Entry 9KWB (electron microscopy, 2.60 A resolution); this record covers chains A and B of the 3 polymer chains in the assembly.

Chain A:
Name: LbCas12a
Source organism: Lachnospiraceae bacterium ND2006
Reference sequence: A0A5S8WF58 (A0A5S8WF58_9FIRM); residue numbers follow UniProt; this construct covers 2-1226
Sequence (1225 residues; numbered 2 to 1226; the number before each row is that of its first residue):
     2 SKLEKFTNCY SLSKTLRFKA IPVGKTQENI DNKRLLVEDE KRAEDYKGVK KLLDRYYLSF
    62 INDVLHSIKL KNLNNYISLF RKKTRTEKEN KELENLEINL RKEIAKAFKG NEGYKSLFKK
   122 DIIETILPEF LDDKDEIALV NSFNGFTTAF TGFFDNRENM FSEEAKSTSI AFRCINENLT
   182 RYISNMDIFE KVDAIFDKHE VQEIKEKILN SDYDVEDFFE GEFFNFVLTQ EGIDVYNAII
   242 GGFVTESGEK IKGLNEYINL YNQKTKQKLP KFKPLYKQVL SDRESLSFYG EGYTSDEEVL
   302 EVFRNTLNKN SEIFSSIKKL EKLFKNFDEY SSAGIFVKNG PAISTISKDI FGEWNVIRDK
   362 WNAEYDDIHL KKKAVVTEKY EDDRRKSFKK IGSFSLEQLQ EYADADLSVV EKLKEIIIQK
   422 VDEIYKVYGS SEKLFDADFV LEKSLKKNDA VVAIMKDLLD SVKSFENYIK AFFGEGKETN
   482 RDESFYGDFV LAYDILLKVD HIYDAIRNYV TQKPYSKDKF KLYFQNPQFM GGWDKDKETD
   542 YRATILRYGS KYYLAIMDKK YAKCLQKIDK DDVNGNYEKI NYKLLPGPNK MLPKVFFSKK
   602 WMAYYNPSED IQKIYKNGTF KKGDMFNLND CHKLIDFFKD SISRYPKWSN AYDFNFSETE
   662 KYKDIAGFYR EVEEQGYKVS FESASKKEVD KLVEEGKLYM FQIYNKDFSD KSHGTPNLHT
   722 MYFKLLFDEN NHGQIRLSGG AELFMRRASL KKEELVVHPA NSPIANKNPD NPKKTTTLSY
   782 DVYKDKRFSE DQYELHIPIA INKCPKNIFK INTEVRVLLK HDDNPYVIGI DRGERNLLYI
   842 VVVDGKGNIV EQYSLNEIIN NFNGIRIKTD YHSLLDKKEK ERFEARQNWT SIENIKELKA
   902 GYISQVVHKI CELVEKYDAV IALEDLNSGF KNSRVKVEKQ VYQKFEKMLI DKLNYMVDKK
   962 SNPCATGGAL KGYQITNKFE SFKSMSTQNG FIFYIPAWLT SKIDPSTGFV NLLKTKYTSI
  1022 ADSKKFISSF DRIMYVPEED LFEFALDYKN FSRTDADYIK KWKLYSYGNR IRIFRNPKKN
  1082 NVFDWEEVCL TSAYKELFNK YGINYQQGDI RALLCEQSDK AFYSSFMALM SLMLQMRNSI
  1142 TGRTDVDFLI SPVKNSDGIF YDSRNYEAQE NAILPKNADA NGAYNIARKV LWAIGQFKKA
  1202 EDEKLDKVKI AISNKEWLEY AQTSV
Unresolved in the structure: 371-376, 1076-1085

Chain B:
Molecule: 27-nt RNA strand
Sequence (27 nucleotides; each row starts with the number of its first residue):
     3 AAUUUCUACU AAGUGUAGAU GGGGUUU

Chain A / chain B interface:
Pairs across the interface - 131 pairs, chain A then chain B:
  Ser14(A) - G23(B)  hydrogen bond to the base
  Lys15(A) - G23(B)  salt bridge to the phosphate
  Thr16(A) - G23(B)  hydrogen bond to the sugar
  Thr16(A) - G24(B)  sugar contact
  Arg18(A) - U6(B)  hydrogen bond to the base
  Arg18(A) - U7(B)  base contact
  Arg18(A) - U22(B)  sugar contact
  Arg18(A) - G24(B)  salt bridge to the phosphate
  Phe19(A) - U6(B)  sugar contact
  Lys20(A) - U6(B)  sugar contact
  Tyr47(A) - G26(B)  hydrogen bond to the phosphate
  Tyr47(A) - U27(B)  hydrogen bond to the phosphate
  Lys51(A) - U27(B)  salt bridge to the phosphate
  Gly153(A) - G26(B)  sugar contact
  Gly153(A) - U27(B)  sugar contact
  Phe154(A) - U27(B)  sugar contact
  Asn157(A) - U27(B)  phosphate contact
  Arg158(A) - U28(B)  salt bridge to the phosphate
  Glu285(A) - U28(B)  phosphate contact
  Glu285(A) - U29(B)  phosphate contact
  Ser286(A) - U29(B)  sugar contact
  Leu287(A) - U29(B)  sugar contact
  Ser288(A) - U29(B)  phosphate contact
  Phe289(A) - U29(B)  hydrogen bond to the sugar
  Tyr290(A) - U29(B)  sugar contact
  Lys514(A) - U9(B)  salt bridge to the phosphate
  Tyr516(A) - C8(B)  hydrogen bond to the phosphate
  Lys518(A) - U7(B)  hydrogen bond to the phosphate
  Lys518(A) - C8(B)  phosphate contact
  Lys520(A) - G25(B)  salt bridge to the phosphate
  Asn706(A) - U6(B)  phosphate contact
  Lys707(A) - U5(B)  hydrogen bond to the sugar
  Lys707(A) - U6(B)  hydrogen bond to the phosphate
  Lys707(A) - U18(B)  hydrogen bond to the base
  Ser710(A) - G17(B)  hydrogen bond to the phosphate
  Lys712(A) - U16(B)  salt bridge to the phosphate
  Lys712(A) - G17(B)  sugar contact
  Ser713(A) - G17(B)  phosphate contact
  Ser713(A) - U18(B)  hydrogen bond to the phosphate
  His714(A) - A14(B)  salt bridge to the phosphate
  His714(A) - G17(B)  hydrogen bond to the sugar
  His714(A) - U18(B)  hydrogen bond to the phosphate
  Gly715(A) - U18(B)  hydrogen bond to the phosphate
  Gly715(A) - A19(B)  phosphate contact
  Thr716(A) - A19(B)  hydrogen bond to the phosphate
  Thr716(A) - G20(B)  phosphate contact
  Asn718(A) - U6(B)  base contact
  Asn718(A) - U7(B)  base contact
  Asn718(A) - A21(B)  hydrogen bond to the base
  Asn718(A) - U22(B)  base contact
  Leu719(A) - U22(B)  hydrogen bond to the base
  His720(A) - U22(B)  stacking on the base
  His720(A) - G23(B)  salt bridge to the phosphate
  Glu743(A) - G25(B)  sugar contact
  Phe745(A) - G25(B)  sugar contact
  Arg747(A) - U7(B)  salt bridge to the phosphate
  Val757(A) - A3(B)  sugar contact
  His759(A) - A3(B)  salt bridge to the phosphate
  Ile765(A) - A3(B)  hydrogen bond to the base
  Ala766(A) - A3(B)  hydrogen bond to the base
  Asn767(A) - A3(B)  base contact
  Asn767(A) - U12(B)  phosphate contact
  Asn767(A) - A13(B)  phosphate contact
  Lys768(A) - A3(B)  hydrogen bond to the base
  Lys768(A) - C11(B)  phosphate contact
  Lys768(A) - U12(B)  salt bridge to the phosphate
  Asn769(A) - C11(B)  phosphate contact
  Asn769(A) - U12(B)  hydrogen bond to the phosphate
  Asn772(A) - U12(B)  sugar contact
  Asn772(A) - A13(B)  phosphate contact
  Lys774(A) - A13(B)  salt bridge to the phosphate
  Lys774(A) - A14(B)  base contact
  Lys774(A) - G15(B)  hydrogen bond to the base
  Thr777(A) - A3(B)  base contact
  Thr777(A) - U12(B)  hydrogen bond to the sugar
  Thr777(A) - A13(B)  phosphate contact
  Thr777(A) - G15(B)  hydrogen bond to the base
  Leu779(A) - A3(B)  base contact
  Leu779(A) - A4(B)  base contact
  Leu779(A) - G15(B)  base contact
  Tyr781(A) - A4(B)  hydrogen bond to the base
  Tyr781(A) - G15(B)  hydrogen bond to the sugar
  Tyr781(A) - U16(B)  stacking on the base
  Val783(A) - A3(B)  sugar contact
  Val783(A) - A4(B)  base contact
  Tyr784(A) - A3(B)  phosphate contact
  Tyr784(A) - A4(B)  sugar contact
  Lys785(A) - A3(B)  salt bridge to the phosphate
  Lys785(A) - A4(B)  salt bridge to the phosphate
  Asp786(A) - A4(B)  hydrogen bond to the phosphate
  Lys787(A) - A4(B)  hydrogen bond to the phosphate
  Lys787(A) - U5(B)  salt bridge to the phosphate
  Arg788(A) - A4(B)  sugar contact
  Arg788(A) - U5(B)  salt bridge to the phosphate
  Arg788(A) - U7(B)  phosphate contact
  Arg788(A) - C8(B)  salt bridge to the phosphate
  Phe789(A) - C8(B)  phosphate contact
  Gln793(A) - U6(B)  hydrogen bond to the phosphate
  Gln793(A) - U7(B)  phosphate contact
  His797(A) - G24(B)  hydrogen bond to the sugar
  Asn861(A) - A13(B)  hydrogen bond to the base
  Asn861(A) - A19(B)  hydrogen bond to the sugar
  Asn862(A) - A19(B)  sugar contact
  Phe863(A) - A13(B)  sugar contact
  Phe863(A) - U18(B)  sugar contact
  Phe863(A) - A19(B)  sugar contact
  Ile868(A) - A13(B)  base contact
  Thr870(A) - A10(B)  sugar contact
  Thr870(A) - A13(B)  base contact
  Tyr872(A) - A10(B)  sugar contact
  Leu875(A) - A10(B)  phosphate contact
  Leu875(A) - C11(B)  phosphate contact
  Lys879(A) - A10(B)  salt bridge to the phosphate
  Glu898(A) - C8(B)  hydrogen bond to the sugar
  Glu898(A) - U9(B)  sugar contact
  Leu899(A) - U9(B)  phosphate contact
  Leu899(A) - A10(B)  sugar contact
  Gly902(A) - U9(B)  sugar contact
  Ser905(A) - G20(B)  hydrogen bond to the sugar
  Ser905(A) - A21(B)  sugar contact
  Gln906(A) - U9(B)  hydrogen bond to the base
  Gln906(A) - A19(B)  base contact
  Gln906(A) - G20(B)  hydrogen bond to the base
  His909(A) - G20(B)  phosphate contact
  His909(A) - A21(B)  salt bridge to the phosphate
  Met949(A) - A21(B)  sugar contact
  Lys953(A) - A21(B)  salt bridge to the phosphate
  Lys953(A) - U22(B)  salt bridge to the phosphate
  Lys960(A) - G20(B)  salt bridge to the phosphate
  Lys960(A) - A21(B)  salt bridge to the phosphate
  Lys961(A) - G20(B)  salt bridge to the phosphate
Also at the interface, not in a pair above, chain A (84 interface residues in all): Ala150, Leu281, Tyr705, Ser780, Glu791, Ile866, Tyr903, Val908, Val958

Overview:
Chain A and chain B form an interface of 84 and 27 residues respectively; the contacts include 38 hydrogen
bonds, 25 salt bridges and 2 aromatic stacking contacts. Among the polar pairs are Ser14(A)-G23(B),
Arg18(A)-U6(B) and Lys707(A)-U18(B).
Chain A is LbCas12a (Lachnospiraceae bacterium ND2006) and chain B is a 27-nt RNA strand; the structure,
Cas12a-PCPS-dark, was determined by electron microscopy, deposited together with 9KWC.
